Entry 6J51 (electron microscopy, 4.20 A resolution (low resolution: residue-level contacts below are approximate; hydrogen-bond / salt-bridge calls are withheld)); this record covers chains A and T of the 28 polymer chains in the assembly.

== Chain A ==
Name: DNA-directed RNA polymerase subunit
Source organism: Komagataella phaffii (strain GS115 / ATCC 20864)
Notes: EC 2.7.7.6
UniProt: C4R4Y0 (C4R4Y0_KOMPG); residue numbers follow UniProt; this construct covers 1-1743
Chain sequence (1743 residues; row label = number of the first residue in the row):
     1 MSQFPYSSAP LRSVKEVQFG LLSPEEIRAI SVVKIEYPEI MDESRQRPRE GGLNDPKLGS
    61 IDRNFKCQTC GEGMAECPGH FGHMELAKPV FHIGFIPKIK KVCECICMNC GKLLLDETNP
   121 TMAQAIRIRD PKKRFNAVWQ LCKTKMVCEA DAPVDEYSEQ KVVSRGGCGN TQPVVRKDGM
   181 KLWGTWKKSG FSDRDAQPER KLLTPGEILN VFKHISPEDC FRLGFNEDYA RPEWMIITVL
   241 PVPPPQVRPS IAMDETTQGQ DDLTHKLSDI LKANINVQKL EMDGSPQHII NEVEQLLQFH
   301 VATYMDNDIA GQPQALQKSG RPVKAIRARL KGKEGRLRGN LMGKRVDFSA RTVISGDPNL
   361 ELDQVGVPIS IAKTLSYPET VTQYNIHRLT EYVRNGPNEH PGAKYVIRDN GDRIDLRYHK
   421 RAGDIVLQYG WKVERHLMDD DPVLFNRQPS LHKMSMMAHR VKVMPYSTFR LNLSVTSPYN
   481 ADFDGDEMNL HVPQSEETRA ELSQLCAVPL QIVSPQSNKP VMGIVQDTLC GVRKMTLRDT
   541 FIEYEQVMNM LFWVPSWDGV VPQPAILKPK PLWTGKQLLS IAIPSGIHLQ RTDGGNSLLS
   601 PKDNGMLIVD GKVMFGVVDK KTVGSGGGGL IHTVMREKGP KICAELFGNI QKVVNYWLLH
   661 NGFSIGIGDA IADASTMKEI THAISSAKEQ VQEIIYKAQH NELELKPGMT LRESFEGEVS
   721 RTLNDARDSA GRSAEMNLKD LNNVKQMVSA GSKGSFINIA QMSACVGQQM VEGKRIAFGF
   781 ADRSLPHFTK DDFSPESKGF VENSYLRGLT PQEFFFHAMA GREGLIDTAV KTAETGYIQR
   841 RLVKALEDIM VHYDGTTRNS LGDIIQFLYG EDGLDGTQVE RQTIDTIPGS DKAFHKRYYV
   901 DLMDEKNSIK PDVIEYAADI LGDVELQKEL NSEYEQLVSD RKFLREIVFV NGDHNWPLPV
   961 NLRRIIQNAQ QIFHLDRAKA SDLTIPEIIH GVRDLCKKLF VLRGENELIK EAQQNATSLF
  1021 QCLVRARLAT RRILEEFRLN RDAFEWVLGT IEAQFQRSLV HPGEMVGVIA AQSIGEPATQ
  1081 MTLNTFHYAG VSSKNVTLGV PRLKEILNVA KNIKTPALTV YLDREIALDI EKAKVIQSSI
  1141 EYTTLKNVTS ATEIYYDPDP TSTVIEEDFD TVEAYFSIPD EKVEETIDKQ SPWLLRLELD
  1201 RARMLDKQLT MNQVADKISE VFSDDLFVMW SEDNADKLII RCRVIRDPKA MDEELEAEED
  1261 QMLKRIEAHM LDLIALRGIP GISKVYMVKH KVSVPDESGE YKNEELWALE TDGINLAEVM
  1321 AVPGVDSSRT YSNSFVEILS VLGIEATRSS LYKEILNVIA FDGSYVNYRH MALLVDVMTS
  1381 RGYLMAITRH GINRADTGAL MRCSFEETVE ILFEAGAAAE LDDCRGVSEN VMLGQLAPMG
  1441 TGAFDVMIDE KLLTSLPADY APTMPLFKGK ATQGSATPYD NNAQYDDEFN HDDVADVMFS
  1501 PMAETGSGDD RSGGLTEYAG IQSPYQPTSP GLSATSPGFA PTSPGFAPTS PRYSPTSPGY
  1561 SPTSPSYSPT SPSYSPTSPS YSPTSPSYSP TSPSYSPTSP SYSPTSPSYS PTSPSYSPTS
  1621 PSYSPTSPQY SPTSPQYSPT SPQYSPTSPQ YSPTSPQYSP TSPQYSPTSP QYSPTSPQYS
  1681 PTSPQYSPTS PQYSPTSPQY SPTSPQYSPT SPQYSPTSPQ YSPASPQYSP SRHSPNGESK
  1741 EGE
Not modelled in the structure: 1, 154-163, 190-193, 1082-1094, 1178-1189, 1246-1257, 1464-1743
Ion coordination: Zn2+ site 1: Cys67, Cys70, Cys77, His80; Zn2+ site 2: Cys107, Cys110, Cys168; Mg2+: Asp482, Asp484, Asp486 (shared with 1 residue of chain P)

== Chain T ==
Molecule: 198-nt DNA strand
Sequence (198 nucleotides; each row starts with the number of its first residue; numbers below 1 keep their minus sign (DA-72 is residue -72)):
   -72 ATCAGAATCC CGGTGCCGAG GCCGCTCAAT TGGTCGTAGA CAGCTCTAGC ACCGCTTAAA
   -12 CGCACGTACG CGCTGTCCCC CGCGTTTTAA CCGCCAAGGG GATTACACCC AAGACACCAG
    48 GCACGAGACA GAAAAAAACA ACGAAAACGG CCACCACCCA AACACACCAA ACACAAGAGC
   108 TAATTGACTG ACGTAAGC
Not modelled in the structure: 55-125

== How chain A and chain T interact ==
Pairs across the interface (11):
  Ala310(A) - DG28(T)
  Lys318(A) - DC42(T)
  Lys333(A) - DC33(T)
  Arg345(A) - DC35(T)
  Arg351(A) - DC35(T)
  Ala833(A) - DA32(T)
  Gly836(A) - DA32(T)
  Tyr837(A) - DT30(T)
  Arg1389(A) - DG28(T)
  Arg1389(A) - DA29(T)
  Glu1406(A) - DT30(T)
Other interface residues (no listed pair), chain A (15 interface residues in all): Arg327, Arg338, Gln448, Thr832, Glu1407
Other interface residues (no listed pair), chain T (9 interface residues in all): DT31, DA34

== Overview ==
The interface between chain A and chain T involves 15 residues on one side and 9 on the other. Cys67(A),
Cys70(A), Cys77(A) and His80(A) coordinate Zn2+ site 1. Cys107(A), Cys110(A) and Cys168(A) form the Zn2+ site
2.
Chain A is DNA-directed RNA polymerase subunit (Komagataella phaffii (strain GS115 / ATCC 20864)) and chain T
is a 198-nt DNA strand; the structure, RNA polymerase II elongation complex bound with Spt4/5 and foreign DNA,
stalled at SHL(-1) of the ..., was determined by electron microscopy (same publication as 6IR9, 6J4W, 6J4X,
6J4Y, 6J4Z and 6J50).
